9IMM - chains A and O of the 11 polymer chains in the assembly; structure by electron microscopy, 3.22 A resolution.

[Chain A]
Protein: RNA-directed RNA polymerase nsp12
Organism: Severe acute respiratory syndrome coronavirus 2
Notes: EC 2.7.7.48, 2.7.7.50
UniProtKB: P0DTD1 (R1AB_SARS2); residues 1-932 here correspond to UniProt positions 4393-5324 (UniProt number = residue number + 4392)
Sequence (932 residues; each row starts with the number of its first residue):
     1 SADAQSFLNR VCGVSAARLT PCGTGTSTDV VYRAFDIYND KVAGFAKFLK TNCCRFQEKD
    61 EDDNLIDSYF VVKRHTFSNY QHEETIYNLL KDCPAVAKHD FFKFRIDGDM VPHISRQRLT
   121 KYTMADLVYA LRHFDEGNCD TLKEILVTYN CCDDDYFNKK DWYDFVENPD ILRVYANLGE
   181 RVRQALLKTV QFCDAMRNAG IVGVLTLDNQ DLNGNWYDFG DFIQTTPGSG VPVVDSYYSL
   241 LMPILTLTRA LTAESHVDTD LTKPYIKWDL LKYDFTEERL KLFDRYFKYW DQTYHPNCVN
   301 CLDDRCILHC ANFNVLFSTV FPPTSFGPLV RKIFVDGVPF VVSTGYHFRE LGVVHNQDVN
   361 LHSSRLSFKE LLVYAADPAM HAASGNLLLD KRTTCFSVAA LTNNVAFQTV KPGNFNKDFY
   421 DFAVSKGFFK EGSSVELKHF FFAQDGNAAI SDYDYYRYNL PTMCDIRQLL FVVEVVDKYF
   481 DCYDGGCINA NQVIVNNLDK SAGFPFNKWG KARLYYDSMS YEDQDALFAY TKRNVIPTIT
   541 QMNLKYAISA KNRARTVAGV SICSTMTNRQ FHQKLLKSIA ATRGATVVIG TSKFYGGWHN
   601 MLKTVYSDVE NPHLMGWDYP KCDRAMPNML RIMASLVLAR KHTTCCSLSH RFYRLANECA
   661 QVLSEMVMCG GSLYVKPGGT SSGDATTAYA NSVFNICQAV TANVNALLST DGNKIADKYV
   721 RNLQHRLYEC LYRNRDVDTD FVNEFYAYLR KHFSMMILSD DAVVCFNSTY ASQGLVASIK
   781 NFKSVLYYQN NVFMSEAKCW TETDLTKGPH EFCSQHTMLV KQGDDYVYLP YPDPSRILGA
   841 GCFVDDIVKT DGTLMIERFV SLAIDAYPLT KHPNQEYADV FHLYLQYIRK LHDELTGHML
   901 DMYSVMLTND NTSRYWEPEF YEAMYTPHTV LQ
Unresolved in the structure: 1-3, 930-932
UniProt features mapped onto this chain:
  - region: Lys545 to Arg555 (Interaction with RMP Remdesivir), Thr582 to Pro620 (RdRp Palm N-ter)
  - active site: Ser759, Asp760, Asp761
  - binding site (Mn(2+)): Asn209, Asp218
  - binding site (Zn(2+)): His295, Cys301, Cys306, Cys310, Cys487, His642, Cys645, Cys646
  - site: Gln932 (Cleavage)
Metal / ion sites: Zn2+ site 1: His295, Cys301, Cys306, Cys310; Zn2+ site 2: Cys487, His642, Cys645, Cys646

[Chain O]
Molecule: 10-nt RNA strand
Sequence (10 nucleotides; numbered 1 to 10; the number before each row is that of its first residue):
     1 XUUAAAGGUU
Modified residues: ATP (adenosine-5'-triphosphate) at position 1

[Chain A / chain O interface]
Contacting residue pairs - 16 pairs, chain A then chain O:
  Phe35(A) - U2(O)  phosphate contact
  Ile37(A) - U2(O)  sugar contact
  Asn39(A) - U2(O)  hydrogen bond to the phosphate
  Asn39(A) - U3(O)  hydrogen bond to the phosphate
  Phe48(A) - U2(O)  phosphate contact
  Leu49(A) - ATP_1(O)
  Lys50(A) - ATP_1(O)
  Thr51(A) - ATP_1(O)
  Asn52(A) - ATP_1(O)
  Lys73(A) - ATP_1(O)
  His75(A) - ATP_1(O)
  Arg116(A) - ATP_1(O)
  Asp208(A) - ATP_1(O)
  Asn209(A) - ATP_1(O)
  Tyr217(A) - ATP_1(O)
  Asp218(A) - ATP_1(O)
Interface residues without a listed pair, chain A (17 interface residues in all): Lys41, Asn713
Interface residues without a listed pair, chain O (4 interface residues in all): A5

[Summary]
Chain A and chain O form an interface of 17 and 4 residues respectively, with 2 hydrogen bonds. Among the
polar pairs are Asn39(A)-U2(O) and Asn39(A)-U3(O). UniProt lists 3 active-site residues, Mn2+-binding residues
Asn209(A) and Asp218(A) and 8 Zn2+-binding residues on chain A.
Chain A is RNA-directed RNA polymerase nsp12 (Severe acute respiratory syndrome coronavirus 2) and chain O is
a 10-nt RNA strand; the structure, SARS-CoV-2 Replication-Transcription Complex has a dimer architecture
(local dRTC) in post-capping state, was determined by electron microscopy (same publication as 9IMK and 8XCH).
